PDB entry 5UJM | electron microscopy, 18.00 A resolution (very low resolution: no residue pairs are listed; an interface is given only as per-side residue counts) | chains D and E of the 5 polymer chains in the assembly

== Chain D ==
Molecule: Origin recognition complex subunit 4
Source organism: Homo sapiens
UniProt: O43929 (ORC4_HUMAN); residues 1-436 here = UniProt positions 1-436
Chain sequence (436 residues; each row starts with the number of its first residue):
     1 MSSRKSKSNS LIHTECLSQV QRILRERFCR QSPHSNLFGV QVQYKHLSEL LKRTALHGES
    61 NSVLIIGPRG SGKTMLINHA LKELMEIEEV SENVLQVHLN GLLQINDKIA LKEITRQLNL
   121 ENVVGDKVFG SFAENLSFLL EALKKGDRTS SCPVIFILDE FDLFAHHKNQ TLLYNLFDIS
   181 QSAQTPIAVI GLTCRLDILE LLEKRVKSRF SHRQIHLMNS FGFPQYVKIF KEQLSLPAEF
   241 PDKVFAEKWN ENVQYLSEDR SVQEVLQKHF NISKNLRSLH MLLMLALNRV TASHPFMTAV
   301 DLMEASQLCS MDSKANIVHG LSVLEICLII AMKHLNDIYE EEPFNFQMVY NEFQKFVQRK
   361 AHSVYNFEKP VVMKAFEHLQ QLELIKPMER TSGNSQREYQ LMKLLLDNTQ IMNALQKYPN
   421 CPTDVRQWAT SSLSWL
Disordered / not traced: 1-16, 143-151, 240-243, 389-397, 433-436
Metal / ion sites: Mg2+: Thr74 (together with ATP)
Residues lining bound ligands: ATP (adenosine-5'-triphosphate): Gln31, Asn36, Leu37, Phe38, Val40, Pro68, Arg69, Gly70, Ser71, Gly72, Lys73, Thr74, Met75, Asp159, Glu160, Phe221, Leu276, Arg277, His280
Curated features (UniProtKB/Swiss-Prot):
  - binding site (ATP): Gly67 to Thr74
  - modified residue: Lys7 (N6-methyllysine)
  - natural variant: Tyr174 (Y174C: In MGORS2)
  - mutagenesis: Lys73 (K73A/E: Impairs ORC complex formation), Asp159 to Glu160 (Impairs ORC complex formation)
Reported in the primary citation:
  - mutagenesis - R69V, D159A: unchanged catalytic activity

== Chain E ==
Molecule: Origin recognition complex subunit 5
Source organism: Homo sapiens
UniProt: O43913 (ORC5_HUMAN); residues 1-435 here = UniProt positions 1-435
Chain sequence (435 residues; row label = number of the first residue in the row):
     1 MPHLENVVLC RESQVSILQS LFGERHHFSF PSIFIYGHTA SGKTYVTQTL LKTLELPHVF
    61 VNCVECFTLR LLLEQILNKL NHLSSSEDGC STEITCETFN DFVRLFKQVT TAENLKDQTV
   121 YIVLDKAEYL RDMEANLLPG FLRLQELADR NVTVLFLSEI VWEKFRPNTG CFEPFVLYFP
   181 DYSIGNLQKI LSHDHPPEYS ADFYAAYINI LLGVFYTVCR DLKELRHLAV LNFPKYCEPV
   241 VKGEASERDT RKLWRNIEPH LKKAMQTVYL REISSSQWEK LQKDDTDPGQ LKGLSAHTHV
   301 ELPYYSKFIL IAAYLASYNP ARTDKRFFLK HHGKIKKTNF LKKHEKTSNH LLGPKPFPLD
   361 RLLAILYSIV DSRVAPTANI FSQITSLVTL QLLTLVGHDD QLDGPKYKCT VSLDFIRAIA
   421 RTVNFDIIKY LYDFL
Disordered / not traced: 1-7, 82-94, 245-250, 269-298, 329-348, 434-435
Residues lining bound ligands: ATP (adenosine-5'-triphosphate): Val8, Leu9, His38, Thr39, Ala40, Ser41, Gly42, Lys43, Thr44, Tyr45, Asp125, Lys126, Leu157, Glu159, Tyr182, Ile190, Leu222, Arg226
Curated features (UniProtKB/Swiss-Prot):
  - binding site (ATP): Gly37 to Thr44

== Chain D / chain E interface ==
At this resolution (18 A) residue pairs are not listed: 57 residues of chain D and 55 of chain E lie at the interface.

== In short ==
The interface between chain D and chain E involves 57 residues on one side and 55 on the other. Bound to chain
D: ATP. Chain E binds ATP. From the paper: R69V and D159A of chain D leave catalytic activity unchanged.
Here chain D is Origin recognition complex subunit 4 and chain E is Origin recognition complex subunit 5, both
from Homo sapiens. Entry 5UJM (Structure of the active form of human Origin Recognition Complex and its ATPase
motor module) was determined by electron microscopy together with 5UJ8 from the same study.
